7XG4 - chains J and L of the 12 polymer chains in the assembly; structure by electron microscopy, 3.70 A resolution.

# Chain J
Molecule: NTS
Sequence (38 nucleotides; each row starts with the number of its first residue):
     1 AACACCCTTTCATTATTATTATTATTATTTTTTTTTTT
Disordered / not traced: 1-2

# Chain L
Name: Csf4
From: Pseudomonas aeruginosa
Amino-acid sequence (626 residues; each row starts with the number of its first residue):
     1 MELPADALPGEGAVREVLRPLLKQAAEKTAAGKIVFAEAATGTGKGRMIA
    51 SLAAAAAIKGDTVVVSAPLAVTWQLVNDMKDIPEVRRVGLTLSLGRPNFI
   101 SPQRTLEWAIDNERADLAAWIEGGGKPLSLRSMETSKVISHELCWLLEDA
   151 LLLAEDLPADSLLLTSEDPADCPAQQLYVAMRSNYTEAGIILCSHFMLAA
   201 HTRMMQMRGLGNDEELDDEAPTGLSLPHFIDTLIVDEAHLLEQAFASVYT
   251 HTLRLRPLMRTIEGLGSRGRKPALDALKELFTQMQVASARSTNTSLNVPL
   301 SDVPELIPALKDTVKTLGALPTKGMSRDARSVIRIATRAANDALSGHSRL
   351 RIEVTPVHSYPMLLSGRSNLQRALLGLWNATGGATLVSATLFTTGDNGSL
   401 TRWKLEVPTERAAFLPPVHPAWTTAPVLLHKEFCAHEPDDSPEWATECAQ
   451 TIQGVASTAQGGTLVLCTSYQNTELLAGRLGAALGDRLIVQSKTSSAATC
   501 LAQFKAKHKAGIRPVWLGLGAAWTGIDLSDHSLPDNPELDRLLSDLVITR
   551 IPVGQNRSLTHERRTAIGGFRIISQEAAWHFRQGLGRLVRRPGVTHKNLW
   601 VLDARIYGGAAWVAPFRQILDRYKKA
Disordered / not traced: 1-3, 209-223, 265-273, 288-291, 626

# How chain J and chain L interact
Pairs across the interface (37; chain J residue first):
  DT28(J) - Phe570(L)  base contact
  DT29(J) - Thr565(L)  base contact
  DT29(J) - Phe570(L)  sugar contact
  DT29(J) - Ile573(L)  base contact
  DT30(J) - Arg550(L)  salt bridge to the phosphate
  DT30(J) - Arg557(L)  base contact
  DT30(J) - Arg605(L)  salt bridge to the phosphate
  DT31(J) - Thr292(L)  hydrogen bond to the base
  DT31(J) - Asn293(L)  base contact
  DT31(J) - Arg550(L)  salt bridge to the phosphate
  DT31(J) - Val553(L)  phosphate contact
  DT31(J) - Arg557(L)  hydrogen bond to the base
  DT32(J) - Thr468(L)  phosphate contact
  DT32(J) - Ser469(L)  phosphate contact
  DT32(J) - Tyr470(L)  hydrogen bond to the phosphate
  DT32(J) - Gln471(L)  phosphate contact
  DT32(J) - Gln555(L)  base contact
  DT32(J) - Arg557(L)  base contact
  DT33(J) - Tyr470(L)  hydrogen bond to the phosphate
  DT33(J) - Lys493(L)  base contact
  DT33(J) - Leu519(L)  phosphate contact
  DT33(J) - Gly520(L)  phosphate contact
  DT35(J) - Phe196(L)  phosphate contact
  DT36(J) - Leu69(L)  sugar contact
  DT36(J) - Asn98(L)  phosphate contact
  DT36(J) - Phe196(L)  phosphate contact
  DT37(J) - Leu69(L)  phosphate contact
  DT37(J) - Gly95(L)  phosphate contact
  DT37(J) - Pro97(L)  sugar contact
  DT37(J) - Asn98(L)  hydrogen bond to the phosphate
  DT37(J) - Ser194(L)  hydrogen bond to the phosphate
  DT38(J) - Gly95(L)  phosphate contact
  DT38(J) - Arg96(L)  hydrogen bond to the phosphate
  DT38(J) - Tyr178(L)  phosphate contact
  DT38(J) - Arg203(L)  hydrogen bond to the sugar
  DT38(J) - Arg334(L)  sugar contact
  DT38(J) - Arg338(L)  hydrogen bond to the base
Other interface residues (no listed pair), chain J (11 interface residues in all): DT34
Other interface residues (no listed pair), chain L (38 interface residues in all): Pro68, Met197, Ser247, Val248, His251, Val354, Pro356, Gln491, Ala521, Asn556

# Overview
11 residues of chain J and 38 residues of chain L are in contact; the contacts include 9 hydrogen bonds and 3
salt bridges. Among the polar pairs are DT31(J)-Thr292(L), DT31(J)-Arg557(L) and DT38(J)-Arg338(L).
Chain J is NTS and chain L is Csf4 (Pseudomonas aeruginosa); the structure, CryoEM structure of type IV-A
CasDinG bound NTS-nicked Csf-crRNA-dsDNA quaternary complex in a second state, was determined by electron
microscopy (same publication as 7XF1, 7XFZ, 7XG0, 7XG1, 7XG2 and 7XG3).
